PDB entry 8YM5 | X-ray diffraction, 2.09 A resolution | chains B and I of the 10 polymer chains in the assembly

== Chain B ==
Molecule: Caspase-8
From: Homo sapiens
Notes: EC 3.4.22.61
Reference sequence: Q14790 (CASP8_HUMAN); residue numbers follow UniProt; this construct covers 1-185
Amino-acid sequence (185 residues; row label = number of the first residue in the row):
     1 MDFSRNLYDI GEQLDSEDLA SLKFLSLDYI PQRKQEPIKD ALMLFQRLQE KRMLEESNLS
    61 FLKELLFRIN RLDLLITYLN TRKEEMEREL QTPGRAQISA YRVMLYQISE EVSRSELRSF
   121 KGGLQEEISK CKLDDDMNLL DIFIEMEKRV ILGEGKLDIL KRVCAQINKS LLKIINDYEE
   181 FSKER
Unresolved in the structure: 183-185
Differences from the reference sequence: engineered mutation Gly122 (Phe in Q14790), Gly123 (Leu in Q14790)
Modified / non-standard residues: Mse1, Mse43, Mse53, Mse86, Mse104, Mse137, Mse146 (selenomethionine; parent Met)
Curated features (UniProtKB/Swiss-Prot):
  - mutagenesis: Asp73 (D73A: Abolishes binding to FLASH. Induces NF-kappa-B activation)
What the authors report for this chain:
  - mutagenesis - E12A/F122G/L123G, N70A/F122G/L123G, E110A/F122G/L123G: unchanged binding to CASP8 and FADD-like apoptosis regulator subunit p43 (chain I)

== Chain I ==
Molecule: CASP8 and FADD-like apoptosis regulator subunit p43
From: Homo sapiens
Reference sequence: O15519 (CFLAR_HUMAN); residue numbers follow UniProt; this construct covers 1-181
Amino-acid sequence (184 residues; each row starts with the number of its first residue; numbers below 1 keep their minus sign (Gly-2 is residue -2)):
    -2 GSHMSAEVIG QVEEALDTDE KEMLLFLCRD VAIDVVPPNV RDLLDILRER GKLSVGDLAE
    58 LLYRVRRFDL LKRILKMDRK AVETHLLRNP HLVSDYRVLM AEIGEDLDKS DVSSLIFLMK
   118 DYMGRGKISK EKSFLDLVVE LEKLNLVAPD QLDLLEKCLK NIHRIDLKTK IQKYKQSVQG
   178 AGTS
Unresolved in the structure: -2, 30-33, 121-125, 176-181
Differences from the reference sequence: expression tag (-2 to 0); engineered mutation Gly7 (His in O15519)
Modified / non-standard residues: Mse1, Mse20, Mse74, Mse97, Mse116, Mse120 (selenomethionine; parent Met)
What the authors report for this chain:
  - mutagenesis - H7G/R38D, H7G/E46A, H7G/K140D, H7G/K124D: decreased binding to Caspase-8 (chain B)

== How chain B and chain I interact ==
Residue-residue contacts (11):
  Arg33(B) - Ser107(I)  hydrogen bond
  Gln49(B) - Asp163(I)
  Glu50(B) - His160(I)
  Glu50(B) - Arg161(I)  salt bridge
  Glu50(B) - Ile162(I)  hydrogen bond (backbone-backbone)
  Glu50(B) - Asp163(I)  hydrogen bond (backbone-backbone)
  Lys51(B) - His160(I)
  Lys51(B) - Ile162(I)
  Arg52(B) - Ile162(I)
  Arg52(B) - Asp163(I)
  Arg52(B) - Thr166(I)
Other interface residues (no listed pair), chain I (7 interface residues in all): Ser111
The authors on this interface:
  - hot spots on chain B (mutagenesis) - R33D/F122G/L123G, R52D/F122G/L123G: decreased binding to CASP8 and FADD-like apoptosis regulator subunit p43 (chain I)

== In short ==
The interface between chain B and chain I involves 5 residues on one side and 7 on the other; the contacts
include 3 hydrogen bonds and 1 salt bridge. Polar contacts include Glu50(B)-Arg161(I), Arg33(B)-Ser107(I) and
Glu50(B)-Ile162(I). The paper reports that H7G/R38D, H7G/E46A and H7G/K140D of chain I, among others, reduce
binding to Caspase-8 (chain B); R33D/F122G/L123G and R52D/F122G/L123G of chain B reduce binding to CASP8 and
FADD-like apoptosis regulator subunit p43 (chain I); 9 substitutions were tested in all.
Here chain B is Caspase-8 and chain I is CASP8 and FADD-like apoptosis regulator subunit p43, both from Homo
sapiens. Entry 8YM5 (Structure of Caspase-8/cFLIP death effector domain assembly) was determined by X-ray
diffraction, deposited together with 8YM4, 8YM6, 8YNI, 8YNK, 8YNL, 8YNM and 8YNN.
